PDB entry 7PQP | electron microscopy, 4.10 A resolution (low resolution: residue-level contacts below are approximate; hydrogen-bond / salt-bridge calls are withheld) | chains F and O of the 15 polymer chains in the assembly

Chain F:
Molecule: Tubulin alpha-1B chain
Source organism: Sus scrofa
UniProtKB: Q2XVP4 (TBA1B_PIG); residue numbers follow UniProt; this construct covers 1-451
Sequence (451 residues; each row starts with the number of its first residue):
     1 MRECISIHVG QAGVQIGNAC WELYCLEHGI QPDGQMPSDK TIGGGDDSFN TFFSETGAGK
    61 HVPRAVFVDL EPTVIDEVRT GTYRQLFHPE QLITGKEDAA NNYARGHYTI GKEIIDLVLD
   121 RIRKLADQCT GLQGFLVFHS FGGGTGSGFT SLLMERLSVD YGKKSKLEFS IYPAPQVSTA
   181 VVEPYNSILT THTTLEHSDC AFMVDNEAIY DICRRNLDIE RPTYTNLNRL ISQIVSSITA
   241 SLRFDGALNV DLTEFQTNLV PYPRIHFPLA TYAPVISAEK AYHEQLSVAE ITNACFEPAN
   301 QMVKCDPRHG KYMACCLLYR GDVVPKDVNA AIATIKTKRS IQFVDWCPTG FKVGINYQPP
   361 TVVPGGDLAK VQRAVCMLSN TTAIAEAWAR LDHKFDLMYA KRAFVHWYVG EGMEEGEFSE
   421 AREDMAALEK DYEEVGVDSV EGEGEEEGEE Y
Bound ions: Mg2+: Asp69, Asp98 (together with GTP)
Residues lining bound ligands: GTP (guanosine-5'-triphosphate): Gly10, Gln11, Ala12, Gln15, Ile16, Asp69, Asp98, Ala99, Ala100, Asn101, Ser140, Gly142, Gly143, Gly144, Thr145, Gly146, Ile171, Thr179, Glu183, Asn206, Tyr224, Leu227, Asn228, Ile231
UniProt features mapped onto this chain:
  - motif: Met1 to Cys4 (MREC motif)
  - active site: Glu254
  - binding site (GTP): Gly10, Gln11, Ala12, Gln15, Glu71, Ala99, Ser140, Gly143, Gly144, Thr145, Gly146, Thr179, Glu183, Asn206, Tyr224, Asn228, Leu252
  - binding site (Mg(2+)): Glu71
  - site: Tyr451 (Involved in polymerization)
  - modified residue: Lys40 (N6,N6,N6-trimethyllysine), Ser48 (Phosphoserine), Ser232 (Phosphoserine), Tyr282 (3'-nitrotyrosine), Arg339 (Omega-N-methylarginine), Ser439 (Phosphoserine), Glu443 (5-glutamyl polyglutamate), Glu445 (5-glutamyl polyglutamate), Tyr451 (3'-nitrotyrosine)
  - cross-link (Glycyl lysine isopeptide (Lys-Gly)): Lys326 (interchain with G-Cter in ubiquitin), Lys370 (interchain with G-Cter in ubiquitin)

Chain O:
Molecule: Isoform Tau-F of Microtubule-associated protein tau
Source organism: Homo sapiens
UniProtKB: P10636 (TAU_HUMAN), isoform P10636-8; residue numbers follow UniProt; this construct covers 202-395
Sequence (194 residues; row label = number of the first residue in the row):
   202 SPGTPGSRSR TPSLPTPPTR EPKKVAVVRT PPKSPSSAKS RLQTAPVPMP DLKNVKSKIG
   262 STENLKHQPG GGKVQIINKK LDLSNVQSKC GSKDNIKHVP GGGSVQIVYK PVDLSKVTSK
   322 CGSLGNIHHK PGGGQVEVKS EKLDFKDRVQ SKIGSLDNIT HVPGGGNKKI ETHKLTFREN
   382 AKAKTDHGAE IVYK
UniProt features mapped onto this chain:
  - modified residue: Ser214 (Phosphoserine)
  - glycosylation: Lys383 (N-linked (Glc) (glycation) lysine)
What the authors report for this chain:
  - conformationally variable residues: Lys340
  - post-translational modification sites: Ser235, Ser241, Ser262, Lys311, Lys340
  - post-translational modification sites: Ser237, Ser258, Lys274, Lys280, Lys281, Ser289, Ser324, Ser356 (citing earlier work)
  - post-translational modification sites: Lys234, Lys240, Lys259, Lys290, Lys321, Lys353, Lys370, Lys375 (proposed by the authors, not directly observed)

Chain F / chain O interface:
Residue-residue contacts (22):
  Tyr262(F) - Cys291(O)
  Ile265(F) - Cys291(O)
  Ala400(F) - Asn279(O)
  Lys401(F) - Asn279(O)
  Arg402(F) - Asn279(O)
  Arg402(F) - Lys280(O)
  Ser419(F) - Leu282(O)
  Ser419(F) - Leu284(O)
  Arg422(F) - Leu284(O)
  Glu423(F) - Leu284(O)
  Glu423(F) - Asn286(O)
  Ala426(F) - Val287(O)
  Ala427(F) - Val287(O)
  Ala427(F) - Gln288(O)
  Lys430(F) - Ser289(O)
  Asp431(F) - Ser289(O)
  Asp431(F) - Lys290(O)
  Asp431(F) - Cys291(O)
  Glu434(F) - Ser289(O)
  Glu434(F) - Cys291(O)
  Glu434(F) - Gly292(O)
  Val435(F) - Cys291(O)
Also at the interface, not in a pair above, chain F (17 interface residues in all): Arg264, Tyr399, Glu441
Also at the interface, not in a pair above, chain O (13 interface residues in all): Asp283, Ile297

In short:
17 residues of chain F face 13 of chain O across their interface. Chain F binds GTP. Curated annotation
(UniProt) lists active-site residue Glu254(F), 17 GTP-binding residues and Mg2+-binding residue Glu71(F) on
chain F. From the paper: modification sites Ser235(O), Ser241(O) and Ser262(O) among others; conformational
variability at Lys340(O).
Here chain F is Tubulin alpha-1B chain (Sus scrofa) and chain O is Isoform Tau-F of Microtubule-associated
protein tau (Homo sapiens). Entry 7PQP (tau-microtubule structural ensemble based on CryoEM data) was
determined by electron microscopy, deposited together with 7PQC.
